Entry 8HOH (X-ray diffraction, 1.90 A resolution); this record covers chain A.

== Chain A ==
Name: Apoptosis regulator Bcl-2
From: Homo sapiens
Notes: engineered mutation(s): G101V
Sequence (162 residues; each row starts with the number of its first residue; note: 41 numbers in that range are skipped by the numbering (no residue carries them; nothing is unmodelled there)):
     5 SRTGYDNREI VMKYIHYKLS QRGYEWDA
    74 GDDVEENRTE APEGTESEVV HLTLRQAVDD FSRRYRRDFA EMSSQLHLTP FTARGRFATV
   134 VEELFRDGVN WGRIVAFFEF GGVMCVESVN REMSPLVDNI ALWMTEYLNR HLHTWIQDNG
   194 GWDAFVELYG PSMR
Not modelled in the structure: 5-9, 74-89, 205-207
Residues lining bound ligands: sonrotoclax (98I; N-[4-[(4-methyl-4-oxidanyl-cyclohexyl)methylamino]-3-nitro-phenyl]sulfonyl-4-[2-[(2S)-2-(2-propan-2-ylphenyl)pyrrolidin-1-yl]-7-azaspiro[3.5]nonan-7-yl]-2-(1H-pyrrolo[2,3-b]pyridin-5-yloxy)benzamide): Gln99, Ala100, Asp103, Phe104, Arg107, Tyr108, Asp111, Phe112, Met115, Val133, Leu137, Asn143, Trp144, Gly145, Arg146, Val148, Ala149, Phe153, Phe198, Tyr202

== In short ==
Ligands of chain A: sonrotoclax.
Chain A is Apoptosis regulator Bcl-2 (Homo sapiens); the structure, Crystal structure of Bcl-2 G101V in
complex with sonrotoclax, was determined by X-ray diffraction together with 8HOG and 8HOI from the same study.
